Entry 8VLW (electron microscopy, 3.34 A resolution); this record covers chains E and G of the 7 polymer chains in the assembly.

[Chain E]
Molecule: Tol-Pal system protein TolQ
From: Acinetobacter baumannii
UniProt: V5VAS0 (V5VAS0_ACIBA); residues 7-226 here = UniProt positions 7-226
Amino-acid sequence (220 residues; numbered 7 to 226; the number before each row is that of its first residue):
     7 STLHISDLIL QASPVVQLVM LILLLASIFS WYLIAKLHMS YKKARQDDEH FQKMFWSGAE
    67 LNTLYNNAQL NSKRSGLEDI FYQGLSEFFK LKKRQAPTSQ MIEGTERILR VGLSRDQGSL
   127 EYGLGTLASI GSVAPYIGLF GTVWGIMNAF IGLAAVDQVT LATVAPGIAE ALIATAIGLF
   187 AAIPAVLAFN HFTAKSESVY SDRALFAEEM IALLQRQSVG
Unresolved in the structure: 7
Reported in the primary citation:
  - self-association interface (contacts with another copy of this molecule); pairs are residue here / residue on that copy: Tyr-142/Ile-189, Phe-146/Leu-185

[Chain G]
Molecule: Tol-Pal system protein TolR
From: Acinetobacter baumannii
UniProt: A0A2I8CU89 (A0A2I8CU89_ACIBA); numbering as in UniProt (aligned over 7-45)
Amino-acid sequence (39 residues; row label = number of the first residue in the row):
     7 GRFERIKKPL KSDMNVVPYI DVMLVLLVIF MVTAPMITS
Unresolved in the structure: 7-8

[How chain E and chain G interact]
Contacting residue pairs - 27 pairs, chain E then chain G:
  Glu-112(E) / Phe-9(G)
  Arg-116(E) / Glu-10(G)  salt bridge
  Leu-119(E) / Phe-9(G)  hydrophobic
  Ser-120(E) / Ile-12(G)
  Gln-123(E) / Arg-11(G)  hydrogen bond (backbone-side chain)
  Gly-124(E) / Arg-11(G)
  Glu-127(E) / Arg-11(G)  salt bridge
  Pro-141(E) / Tyr-25(G)
  Tyr-142(E) / Asn-21(G)  hydrogen bond (side chain-backbone)
  Tyr-142(E) / Val-23(G)  hydrophobic
  Leu-145(E) / Val-23(G)  hydrophobic
  Leu-145(E) / Tyr-25(G)  hydrophobic
  Leu-145(E) / Val-28(G)  hydrophobic
  Val-149(E) / Val-28(G)  hydrophobic
  Ile-152(E) / Leu-32(G)  hydrophobic
  Phe-156(E) / Ile-35(G)  hydrophobic
  Phe-156(E) / Thr-39(G)
  Gln-164(E) / Thr-44(G)
  Gln-164(E) / Ser-45(G)
  Val-165(E) / Ile-43(G)  hydrophobic
  Val-165(E) / Ser-45(G)
  Thr-181(E) / Tyr-25(G)  hydrogen bond
  Tyr-206(E) / Glu-10(G)  hydrogen bond (side chain-backbone)
  Tyr-206(E) / Arg-11(G)  hydrogen bond (side chain-backbone)
  Ala-210(E) / Phe-9(G)  hydrophobic
  Ala-213(E) / Phe-9(G)  hydrophobic
  Glu-214(E) / Phe-9(G)
Other interface residues (no listed pair), chain E (22 interface residues in all): Leu-115, Thr-148
Other interface residues (no listed pair), chain G (17 interface residues in all): Val-22, Pro-24, Phe-36
The authors on this interface:
  - residue pairs: Thr-181(E)/Tyr-25(G) (hydrogen bond)

[In short]
22 residues of chain E and 17 residues of chain G are in contact, with 5 hydrogen bonds and 2 salt bridges.
Among the polar pairs are Arg-116(E)/Glu-10(G), Glu-127(E)/Arg-11(G) and Gln-123(E)/Arg-11(G). The authors
report a hydrogen bond between Thr-181(E) and Tyr-25(G). The paper reports a self-association interface
involving Tyr-142(E) and Phe-146(E).
Here chain E is Tol-Pal system protein TolQ and chain G is Tol-Pal system protein TolR, both from
Acinetobacter baumannii. Entry 8VLW (TolQ-TolR inner membrane protein complex from Acinetobacter baumannii)
was determined by electron microscopy.
